Entry 6YNY (electron microscopy, 2.70 A resolution); this record covers chains C1 and F1 of the 81 polymer chains in the assembly.

[Chain C1]
Name: subunit alpha
Source organism: Tetrahymena thermophila
UniProtKB: Q24HY8 (Q24HY8_TETTS); numbering as in UniProt (aligned over 1-546)
Sequence (546 residues; numbered 1 to 546; the number before each row is that of its first residue):
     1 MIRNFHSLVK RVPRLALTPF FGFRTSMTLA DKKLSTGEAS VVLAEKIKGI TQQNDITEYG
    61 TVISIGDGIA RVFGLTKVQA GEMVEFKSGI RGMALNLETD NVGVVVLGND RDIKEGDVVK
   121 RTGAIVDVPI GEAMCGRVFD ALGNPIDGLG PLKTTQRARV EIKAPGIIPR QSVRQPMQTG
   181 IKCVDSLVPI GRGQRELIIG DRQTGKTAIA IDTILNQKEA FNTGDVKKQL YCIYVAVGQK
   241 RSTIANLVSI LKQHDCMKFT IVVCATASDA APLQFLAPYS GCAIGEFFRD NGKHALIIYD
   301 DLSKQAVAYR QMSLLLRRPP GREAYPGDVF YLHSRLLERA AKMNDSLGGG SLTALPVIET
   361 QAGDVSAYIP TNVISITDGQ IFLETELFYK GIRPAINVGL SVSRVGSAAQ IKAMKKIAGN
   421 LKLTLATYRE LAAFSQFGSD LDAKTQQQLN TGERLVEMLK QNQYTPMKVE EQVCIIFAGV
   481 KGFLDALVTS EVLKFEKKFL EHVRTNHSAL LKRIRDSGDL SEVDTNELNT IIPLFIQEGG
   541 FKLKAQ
Unresolved in the structure: 1-31, 545-546
Ion coordination: Mg2+: Thr207 (together with ATP)
Residues lining bound ligands: ATP (adenosine-5'-triphosphate): Asp201, Arg202, Gln203, Thr204, Gly205, Lys206, Thr207, Ala208, Phe388, Arg393, Pro394, Gln461, Asn462, Gln463

[Chain F1]
Name: subunit beta
Source organism: Tetrahymena thermophila
UniProtKB: I7LZV1 (I7LZV1_TETTS); residue numbers follow UniProt; this construct covers 1-497
Sequence (497 residues; numbered 1 to 497; the number before each row is that of its first residue):
     1 MLSKALQRGI ARAFSTTAKK EAPKTVKANG QVSQVIGAVV DVQFEGELPQ ILNALEVQGT
    61 QHRLVLEVAQ HLGDSRVRTI AMDSTEGLVR GQPVVDTGLP ISVPVGPGTL GRIMNVIGEP
   121 IDQRGPIKAA KLYPIHRDAP SFTDQATSAE ILVTGIKVVD LLAPYARGGK IGLFGGAGVG
   181 KTVLIQELIN NVAKHHGGYS VFAGVGERTR EGNDLYHEMM DSKVISVKEG ESRCALIFGQ
   241 MNEPPGARAR VGLTGLTVAE YFRDEEGKDV LLFVDNIFRF TQACSEVSAL LGRIPSAVGY
   301 QPTLATDLGA LQERITTTQK GSITSVQAIY VPADDLTDPA PATTFAHLDA TTVLNRGLTE
   361 LGIYPAVDPL DSTSRMLDPI TIGEEHYTVA RGVQKLLQDY KSLQDIIAIL GVDDLSEEDK
   421 LVVARARKVQ KFLSQPFFMS EVFSGIPGRF VNLKQNIASF KALLEGAGDE YPESCFYMKG
   481 DLEESLAAGR ADALKSK
Unresolved in the structure: 1-27, 497

[Chain C1 / chain F1 interface]
Residue-residue contacts (84):
  Gly74(C1) - Arg90(F1)  hydrogen bond (backbone-side chain)
  Leu75(C1) - Arg90(F1)  hydrogen bond (backbone-side chain)
  Thr76(C1) - Arg90(F1)
  Lys77(C1) - Val89(F1)
  Val78(C1) - Leu88(F1)
  Gln79(C1) - Gly87(F1)
  Gln79(C1) - Leu88(F1)
  Gln79(C1) - Val89(F1)
  Ala80(C1) - Glu86(F1)
  Ala80(C1) - Gly87(F1)
  Ala80(C1) - Leu88(F1)  hydrogen bond (backbone-backbone)
  Gly81(C1) - Glu86(F1)
  Asn96(C1) - Val35(F1)
  Asn96(C1) - Ile36(F1)
  Leu97(C1) - Gln34(F1)
  Leu97(C1) - Val35(F1)  hydrogen bond (backbone-backbone)
  Leu97(C1) - Leu88(F1)
  Leu97(C1) - Arg90(F1)
  Glu98(C1) - Ser33(F1)
  Glu98(C1) - Gln34(F1)
  Glu98(C1) - Arg90(F1)  hydrogen bond (backbone-side chain)
  Thr99(C1) - Ser33(F1)
  Thr99(C1) - Gln34(F1)
  Asn101(C1) - Arg90(F1)  hydrogen bond (backbone-side chain)
  Val102(C1) - Arg90(F1)
  Ile125(C1) - Glu86(F1)
  Arg159(C1) - Glu86(F1)
  Lys163(C1) - His62(F1)  hydrogen bond
  Lys163(C1) - Asp83(F1)  salt bridge
  Gly166(C1) - Thr209(F1)
  Ile167(C1) - Ile113(F1)  hydrophobic
  Ile167(C1) - Ile121(F1)  hydrophobic
  Ile167(C1) - Gly212(F1)
  Ile167(C1) - Asn213(F1)  hydrogen bond (backbone-side chain)
  Ile167(C1) - Phe238(F1)  hydrophobic
  Ile167(C1) - Gln240(F1)
  Ile168(C1) - Asp122(F1)
  Ile168(C1) - Gln123(F1)
  Ile168(C1) - Tyr216(F1)  hydrophobic
  Pro169(C1) - Gln123(F1)
  Arg170(C1) - Thr209(F1)
  Arg170(C1) - Asn213(F1)  hydrogen bond (backbone-side chain)
  Gln171(C1) - Asn213(F1)
  Ser172(C1) - Asn213(F1)  hydrogen bond (backbone-side chain)
  Ser172(C1) - Asp214(F1)
  Val173(C1) - Arg210(F1)
  Gly193(C1) - Arg210(F1)
  Arg195(C1) - Arg208(F1)
  Arg195(C1) - Arg210(F1)
  Pro319(C1) - Ala289(F1)
  Pro319(C1) - Leu290(F1)
  Pro319(C1) - Gly292(F1)
  Gly327(C1) - Glu286(F1)
  Gly327(C1) - Ala289(F1)
  Gly327(C1) - Leu290(F1)
  Asp328(C1) - Leu290(F1)
  Phe330(C1) - Arg248(F1)
  Phe330(C1) - Gln282(F1)
  Phe330(C1) - Glu286(F1)
  Tyr331(C1) - Asn242(F1)
  Tyr331(C1) - Glu243(F1)
  Tyr331(C1) - Pro244(F1)
  Tyr331(C1) - Pro245(F1)
  Tyr331(C1) - Arg248(F1)
  Ser334(C1) - Met241(F1)  hydrogen bond (side chain-backbone)
  Ser334(C1) - Asn242(F1)
  Glu338(C1) - Arg208(F1)
  Glu338(C1) - Thr209(F1)  hydrogen bond
  Glu338(C1) - Met241(F1)
  Glu338(C1) - Asn242(F1)
  Ser366(C1) - Ala333(F1)
  Asn372(C1) - Gln282(F1)
  Ile374(C1) - Arg208(F1)  hydrogen bond (backbone-side chain)
  Ser375(C1) - Arg208(F1)  hydrogen bond (backbone-side chain)
  Ser375(C1) - Met241(F1)
  Ile376(C1) - Arg208(F1)  hydrogen bond (backbone-side chain)
  Ile376(C1) - Met241(F1)  hydrophobic
  Thr377(C1) - Arg208(F1)  hydrogen bond (backbone-side chain)
  Asp378(C1) - Arg208(F1)  salt bridge
  Asp378(C1) - Arg210(F1)  salt bridge
  Arg404(C1) - Ala177(F1)
  Arg404(C1) - Arg208(F1)
  Arg404(C1) - Arg210(F1)
  Val405(C1) - Arg210(F1)
Other interface residues (no listed pair), chain C1 (49 interface residues in all): Leu95, Pro165, Arg318, Pro320, Arg322, Arg335
Other interface residues (no listed pair), chain F1 (47 interface residues in all): Gly37, Arg76, Ser84, Thr85, Glu207, Glu211, His217, Arg279, Pro295, Val298

[Overview]
49 residues of chain C1 and 47 residues of chain F1 are in contact, with 16 hydrogen bonds and 3 salt bridges.
Among the polar pairs are Lys163(C1)-Asp83(F1), Asp378(C1)-Arg208(F1) and Asp378(C1)-Arg210(F1). Bound to
chain C1: ATP.
Here chain C1 is subunit alpha and chain F1 is subunit beta, both from Tetrahymena thermophila. Entry 6YNY
(Cryo-EM structure of Tetrahymena thermophila mitochondrial ATP synthase - F1Fo composite dimer model) was
determined by electron microscopy, deposited together with 6YNV, 6YNW, 6YNX, 6YNZ and 6YO0.
